Entry 3MG0 (X-ray diffraction, 2.68 A resolution); this record covers chains A and B of the 28 polymer chains in the assembly.

# Chain A
Molecule: Proteasome component Y7
From: Saccharomyces cerevisiae
Notes: EC 3.4.25.1
UniProtKB: P23639 (PSA2_YEAST); the construct lacks a stretch of the UniProt sequence and is renumbered around it, so the offset changes along the chain: 4-102 = UniProt 1-99; 103-147 = UniProt 101-145; 148-200 = UniProt 147-199; 202-209 = UniProt 200-207; 2 more segments
Sequence (250 residues; each row starts with the number of its first residue; note: 1 number in that range is skipped by the numbering (no residue carries it; nothing is unmodelled there); a row labelled like 21A-21B holds insertion residues (21A, then the next letters in order)):
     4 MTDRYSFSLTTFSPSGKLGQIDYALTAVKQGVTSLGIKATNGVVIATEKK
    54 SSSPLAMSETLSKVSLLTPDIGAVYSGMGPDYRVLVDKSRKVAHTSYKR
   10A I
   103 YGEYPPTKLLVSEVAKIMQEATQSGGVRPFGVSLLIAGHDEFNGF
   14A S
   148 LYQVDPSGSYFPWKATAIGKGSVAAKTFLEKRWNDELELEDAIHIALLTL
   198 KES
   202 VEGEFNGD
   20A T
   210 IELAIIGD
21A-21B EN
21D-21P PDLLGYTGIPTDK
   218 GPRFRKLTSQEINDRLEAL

# Chain B
Molecule: Proteasome component Y13
From: Saccharomyces cerevisiae
Notes: EC 3.4.25.1
UniProtKB: P23638 (PSA4_YEAST); the construct lacks a stretch of the UniProt sequence and is renumbered around it, so the offset changes along the chain: 4-63 = UniProt 2-61; 64-144 = UniProt 63-143; 145-200 = UniProt 145-200; 202-204 = UniProt 201-203; 2 more segments
Sequence (244 residues; numbered 4 to 239 plus 9 insertion-coded residues; 1 number in that range is skipped by the numbering (no residue carries it; nothing is unmodelled there); the number before each row is that of its first residue; a row labelled like 20A-20B holds insertion residues (20A, then the next letters in order)):
     4 GSRRYDSRTTIFSPEGRLYQVEYALESISHAGTAIGIMASDGIVLAAERK
    54 VTSTLLEQDT
   63A S
    64 TEKLYKLNDKIAVAVAGLTADAEILINTARIHAQNYLKTYNEDIPVEILV
   114 RRLSDIKQGYTQHGGLRPFGVSFIYAGYDDR
   14A Y
   145 GYQLYTSNPSGNYTGWKAISVGANTSAAQTLLQMDYKDDMKVDDAIELAL
   195 KTLSKT
   202 TDS
20A-20B SA
   205 LTYDRLEFATIR
21A-21B KG
   217 AN
21C-21D DG
   219 E
   21E V
   220 YQKIFKPQEIKDILVKTGIT

# Interface between chain A and chain B
Pairs across the interface - 62 pairs, chain A then chain B:
  Arg7(A) with Ser5(B), hydrogen bond (backbone-side chain)
  Tyr8(A) with Ser5(B); Tyr8(B)
  Ser9(A) with Gly127(B); Leu129(B)
  Phe10(A) with Ser5(B); Tyr8(B); Asp9(B); Gly128(B)
  Ser11(A) with Gly128(B), hydrogen bond (backbone-backbone); Leu129(B); Arg130(B), hydrogen bond (side chain-backbone)
  Thr13(A) with Arg130(B)
  Thr14(A) with Ser10(B); Thr12(B); Gln23(B)
  Phe15(A) with Gln23(B); Tyr26(B); Ala27(B), hydrophobic; Arg130(B); Pro131(B); Gly133(B)
  Ser16(A) with Tyr26(B)
  Pro17(A) with Tyr26(B), hydrophobic; Glu29(B)
  Ser18(A) with Glu29(B)
  Gly19(A) with Tyr26(B); Ser30(B)
  Leu21(A) with Arg130(B)
  Lys41(A) with Glu60(B), salt bridge
  Ser114(A) with Glu86(B)
  Lys118(A) with Ile87(B)
  Gln121(A) with Ala83(B); Asp84(B), hydrogen bond; Ile87(B); Arg130(B)
  Thr124(A) with Arg130(B), hydrogen bond (backbone-side chain)
  Gln125(A) with Tyr123(B); Leu129(B); Arg130(B), hydrogen bond (side chain-backbone); Pro131(B); Phe132(B)
  Gly127(A) with Leu129(B)
  Tyr149(A) with Thr63(B)
  Ser154(A) with Ala83(B)
  Gly155(A) with Ala83(B)
  Ser156(A) with Ala83(B)
  Tyr157(A) with Glu86(B), hydrogen bond
  Phe158(A) with Leu59(B), hydrophobic
  Pro159(A) with Leu59(B); Glu60(B), hydrogen bond (backbone-backbone); Thr63(B); Ser63A(B)
  Trp160(A) with Leu58(B); Leu59(B)
  Lys161(A) with Thr57(B), hydrogen bond (side chain-backbone); Leu58(B), hydrogen bond (backbone-backbone); Glu60(B)
  Ala162(A) with Leu58(B)
  Glu177(A) with Thr57(B), hydrogen bond; Leu58(B)
  Trp180(A) with Leu58(B), hydrophobic
Also at the interface, not in a pair above, chain A (35 interface residues in all): Ser126, Lys173, Leu176
Also at the interface, not in a pair above, chain B (32 interface residues in all): His33, Ser56, Leu81, Thr82

# Summary
35 residues of chain A face 32 of chain B across their interface, with 11 hydrogen bonds and 1 salt bridge.
Among the polar pairs are Lys41(A)-Glu60(B), Arg7(A)-Ser5(B) and Ser11(A)-Arg130(B).
Chain A is Proteasome component Y7 and chain B is Proteasome component Y13, both from Saccharomyces
cerevisiae; the structure, Structure of yeast 20S proteasome with bortezomib, was determined by X-ray
diffraction, deposited together with 3MG6, 3MG7, 3MG8 and 3MG4.
